7U5D - chains 2 and A of the 13 polymer chains in the assembly; structure by electron microscopy, 3.52 A resolution.

# Chain 2
Molecule: Target strand DNA
Sequence (116 nucleotides; numbered -55 to 60; the number before each row is that of its first residue; numbers below 1 keep their minus sign (DC-55 is residue -55)):
   -55 CTGGCTGGCG AACGAGCGCA AGGTGGTGGC CCCATCAGCC ACATCCCGGC ACTCGAAGTC
     5 CCCAACTTGG ATGATTTCTT CCAGTCCTGG TAAGCACCCG AATCATCCTC TTGCGG
Disordered / not traced: -55 to -20, 38-60

# Chain A
Protein: Cas8/5
Organism: Aeromonas salmonicida
Sequence (704 residues; row label = number of the first residue in the row):
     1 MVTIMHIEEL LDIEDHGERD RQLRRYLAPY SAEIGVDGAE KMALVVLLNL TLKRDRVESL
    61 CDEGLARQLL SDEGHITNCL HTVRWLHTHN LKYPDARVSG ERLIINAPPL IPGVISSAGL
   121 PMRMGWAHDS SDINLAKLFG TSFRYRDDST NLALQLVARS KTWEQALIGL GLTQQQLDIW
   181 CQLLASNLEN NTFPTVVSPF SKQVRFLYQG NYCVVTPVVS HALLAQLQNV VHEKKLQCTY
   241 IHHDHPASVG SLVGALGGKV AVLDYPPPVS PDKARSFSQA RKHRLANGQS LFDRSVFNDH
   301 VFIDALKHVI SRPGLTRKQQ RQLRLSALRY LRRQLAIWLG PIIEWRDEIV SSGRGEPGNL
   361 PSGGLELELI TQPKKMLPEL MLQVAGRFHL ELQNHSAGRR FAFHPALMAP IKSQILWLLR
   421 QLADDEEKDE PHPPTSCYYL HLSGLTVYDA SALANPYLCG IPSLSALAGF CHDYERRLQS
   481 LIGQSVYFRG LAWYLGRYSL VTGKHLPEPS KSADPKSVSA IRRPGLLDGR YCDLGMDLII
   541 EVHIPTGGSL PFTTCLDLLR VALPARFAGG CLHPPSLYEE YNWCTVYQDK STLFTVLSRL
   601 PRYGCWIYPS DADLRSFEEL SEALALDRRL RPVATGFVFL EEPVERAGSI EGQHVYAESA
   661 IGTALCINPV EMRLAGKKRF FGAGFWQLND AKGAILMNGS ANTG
Disordered / not traced: 1-19, 270-286, 354-361, 424-438, 690-704
Reported in the primary citation:
  - binding site for Target strand DNA (chain 2): Ser130, Ser248

# Interface between chain 2 and chain A
Residue-residue contacts (13):
  DC-2(2) - Met381(A)  phosphate contact
  DC-2(2) - Lys412(A)  salt bridge to the phosphate
  DT32(2) - Arg522(A)  sugar contact
  DT32(2) - Arg523(A)  base contact
  DG33(2) - Ser130(A)  hydrogen bond to the base
  DG33(2) - His245(A)  stacking on the base
  DG33(2) - Ser248(A)  base contact
  DG33(2) - Arg522(A)  salt bridge to the phosphate
  DG34(2) - Arg97(A)  phosphate contact
  DG34(2) - Ser130(A)  hydrogen bond to the base
  DG34(2) - Lys511(A)  salt bridge to the phosphate
  DT35(2) - Asp129(A)  sugar contact
  DA36(2) - His128(A)  salt bridge to the phosphate
Interface residues without a listed pair, chain A (18 interface residues in all): Lys92, Ala96, Ser99, Leu382, Leu506, Pro524, Leu526

# Summary
Chain 2 and chain A form an interface of 6 and 18 residues respectively; the contacts include 2 hydrogen
bonds, 4 salt bridges and 1 aromatic stacking contact. Polar pairs include DG33(2)-Ser130(A),
DG34(2)-Ser130(A) and DC-2(2)-Lys412(A). The paper reports a binding site for Target strand DNA (chain 2) at
Ser130(A) and Ser248(A).
Here chain 2 is Target strand DNA and chain A is Cas8/5 (Aeromonas salmonicida). Entry 7U5D (I-F3b
Cascade-TniQ full R-loop complex) was determined by electron microscopy, deposited together with 7U5E.
